PDB entry 4MQ1 | X-ray diffraction, 2.35 A resolution | chain A

# Chain A
Protein: Dual specificity tyrosine-phosphorylation-regulated kinase 1A
From: Homo sapiens
Notes: EC 2.7.12.1
UniProtKB: Q13627 (DYR1A_HUMAN); residue numbers follow UniProt; this construct covers 127-485
Amino-acid sequence (361 residues; row label = number of the first residue in the row):
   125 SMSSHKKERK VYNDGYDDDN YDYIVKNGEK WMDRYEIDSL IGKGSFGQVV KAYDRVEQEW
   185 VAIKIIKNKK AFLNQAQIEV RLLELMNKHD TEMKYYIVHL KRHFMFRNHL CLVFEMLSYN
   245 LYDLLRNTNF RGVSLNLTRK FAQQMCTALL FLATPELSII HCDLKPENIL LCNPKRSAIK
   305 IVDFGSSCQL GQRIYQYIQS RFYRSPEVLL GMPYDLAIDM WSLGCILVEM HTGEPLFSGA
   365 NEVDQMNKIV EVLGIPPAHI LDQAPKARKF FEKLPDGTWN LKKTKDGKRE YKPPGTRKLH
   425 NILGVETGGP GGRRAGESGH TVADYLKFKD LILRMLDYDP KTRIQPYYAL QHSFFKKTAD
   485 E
Unresolved in the structure: 125-134, 481-485
Differences from the reference sequence: expression tag (125-126)
Modified / non-standard residues: Tyr321 (o-phosphotyrosine; PTR)
Curated features (UniProtKB/Swiss-Prot):
  - active site: Asp287 (Proton acceptor)
  - binding site (ATP): Ile165 to Val173, Lys188, Phe238 to Leu241
  - modified residue: Tyr140 (Phosphotyrosine), Tyr145 (Phosphotyrosine), Tyr159 (Phosphotyrosine), Tyr177 (Phosphotyrosine), Tyr219 (Phosphotyrosine), Ser310 (Phosphoserine), Tyr319 (Phosphotyrosine), Tyr321 (Phosphotyrosine), Thr402 (Phosphothreonine), Tyr449 (Phosphotyrosine)
  - mutagenesis: Lys188 (K188R: Abolished protein kinase activity), Tyr321 (Y321F: Mildly reduces kinase activity. Does not abolish autophosphorylation on tyrosine residues)
Small-molecule neighbours: 2C3 (N-(5-{[(1R)-3-amino-1-(3-chlorophenyl)propyl]carbamoyl}-2-chlorophenyl)-2-methoxy-7-oxo-7,8-dihydropyrido[2,3-d]pyrimidine-6-carboxamide): Ile165, Gly166, Lys167, Gly168, Phe170, Gly171, Gln172, Val173, Ala186, Lys188, Val222, Phe238, Glu239, Met240, Leu241, Ser242, Tyr243, Lys289, Glu291, Asn292, Leu294, Val306, Asp307

# Overview
Chain A binds compound 2C3. Curated annotation (UniProt) lists active-site residue Asp287, 14 ATP-binding
residues and 2 mutagenesis sites.
Chain A is Dual specificity tyrosine-phosphorylation-regulated kinase 1A (Homo sapiens); the structure, The
crystal structure of DYRK1a with a bound pyrido[2,3-d]pyrimidine inhibitor, was determined by X-ray
diffraction together with 4MQ2 from the same study.
